2UWT - chains H and L of the 3 polymer chains in the assembly; structure by X-ray diffraction, 2.50 A resolution.

[Chain H]
Molecule: Reaction center protein H chain
Source organism: Rhodobacter sphaeroides
Reference sequence: P0C0Y7 (RCEH_RHOSH); numbering as in UniProt (aligned over 1-260)
Chain sequence (260 residues; row label = number of the first residue in the row):
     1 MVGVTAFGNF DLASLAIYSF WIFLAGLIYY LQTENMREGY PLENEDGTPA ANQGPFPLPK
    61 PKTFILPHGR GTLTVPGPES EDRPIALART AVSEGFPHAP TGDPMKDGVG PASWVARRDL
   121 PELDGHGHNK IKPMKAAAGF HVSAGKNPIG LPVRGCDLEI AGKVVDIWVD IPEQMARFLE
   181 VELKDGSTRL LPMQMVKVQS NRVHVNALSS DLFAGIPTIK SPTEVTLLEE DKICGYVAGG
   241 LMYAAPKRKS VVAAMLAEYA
Disordered / not traced: 1-10, 252-260

[Chain L]
Molecule: Reaction center protein L chain
Source organism: Rhodobacter sphaeroides
Reference sequence: P0C0Y8 (RCEL_RHOSH); residues 1-281 here = UniProt positions 1-281
Chain sequence (281 residues; row label = number of the first residue in the row):
     1 ALLSFERKYR VPGGTLVGGN LFDFWVGPFY VGFFGVATFF FAALGIILIA WSAVLQGTWN
    61 PQLISVYPPA LEYGLGGAPL AKGGLWQIIT ICATGAFVSW ALREVEICRK LGIGYHIPFA
   121 FAFAILAYLT LVLFRPVMMG AWGYAFPYGI WTHLDWVSNT GYTYGNFHYN PAHMIAISFF
   181 FTNALALALH GALVLSAANP EKGKEMRTPD HEDTFFRDLV GYSIGTLGIH RLGLLLSLSA
   241 VFFSALCMII TGTIWFDQWV DWWQWWVKLP WWANIPGGIN G
Ion coordination: bacteriochlorophyll a Mg site 1 near H153 (its only coordinating residue here); bacteriochlorophyll a Mg site 2 near H173 (its only coordinating residue here); Fe ion: H190, H230 (shared with 3 residues of chain M)
Ligand contacts:
  - bacteriochlorophyll a (BCL), molecule 1: I46, I49, Y128, L131, F146, I150, W151, H153, L154, W156, V157
  - bacteriochlorophyll a (BCL), molecule 2: F97, F121, A124, I125, A127, Y128, L131, W156, V157, S158, T160, G161, Y162, N166, F167, H168, H173, A176, I177, F180, F181, V241, S244, A245, C247, M248
  - bacteriochlorophyll a (BCL), molecule 3: V157, Y162, H168, F181
  - bacteriochlorophyll a (BCL), molecule 4: H168, H173, M174, I177, S178, F181, T182, L185
  - bacteriopheophytin a (BPH), molecule 1: T38, F41, A42, G45, I49, I89, C92, A93, A96, F97, W100, E104, I117, A120, F121, F123, A124, Y128, F146, Y148, G149, I150, H153, F180, S237, L238, V241
  - bacteriopheophytin a (BPH), molecule 2: F181, A184, L185, A188, L189, F216, L219, V220
  - heptane-1,2,3-triol (HTO): Q87, T90, I91, T94, L133, W142
  - ubiquinone-10 (U10): F29, Y30, V31, G35, W100, R103
  - ubiquinone-2 (UQ2): A186, L189, H190, L193, V194, E212, D213, F216, V220, Y222, S223, I224, G225, T226, I229, L232

[Interface between chain H and chain L]
Residue-residue contacts (73):
  G39(H) with L3(L); S4(L), hydrogen bond (backbone-backbone); F5(L)
  Y40(H) with L3(L), hydrophobic
  L42(H) with A1(L); L2(L); L3(L), hydrophobic
  E43(H) with A1(L); L2(L), hydrogen bond (backbone-backbone); S4(L)
  E45(H) with R7(L)
  A50(H) with A1(L)
  K62(H) with N199(L), hydrogen bond
  F64(H) with A198(L); M206(L), hydrophobic
  I65(H) with G203(L); K204(L); E205(L); M206(L), hydrogen bond (backbone-backbone)
  L66(H) with E205(L); M206(L), hydrophobic
  P67(H) with E205(L); M206(L)
  H68(H) with E205(L)
  E79(H) with S4(L)
  E81(H) with S4(L); F5(L); K8(L), salt bridge
  R83(H) with K8(L)
  L87(H) with R7(L); K8(L); V11(L), hydrophobic
  A88(H) with R7(L)
  R89(H) with R7(L)
  E94(H) with A1(L)
  G95(H) with F24(L); W25(L), hydrogen bond (backbone-backbone)
  F96(H) with F24(L), hydrophobic
  P97(H) with R10(L); V11(L); P12(L); D23(L); W25(L)
  H98(H) with R7(L); R10(L), hydrogen bond (backbone-backbone); V11(L); P12(L)
  V109(H) with K8(L)
  G110(H) with K8(L), hydrogen bond (backbone-backbone); Y9(L); V11(L)
  P111(H) with V11(L); K110(L); G112(L)
  S113(H) with K8(L); Y9(L)
  W114(H) with K8(L)
  V115(H) with Y9(L)
  D124(H) with D210(L)
  G125(H) with T208(L); D210(L), hydrogen bond (backbone-side chain)
  K130(H) with P209(L)
  P172(H) with D210(L)
  E173(H) with P209(L); T226(L), hydrogen bond
  M175(H) with L227(L), hydrophobic
  A238(H) with G112(L)
  M242(H) with P12(L); G13(L); G14(L); R109(L); K110(L)
  Y243(H) with V11(L)
Other interface residues (no listed pair), chain H (41 interface residues in all): I85, A99, P100
Other interface residues (no listed pair), chain L (33 interface residues in all): L111, H211, D213

[In short]
41 residues of chain H and 33 residues of chain L are in contact, with 9 hydrogen bonds and 1 salt bridge.
Polar pairs include E81(H)-K8(L), K62(H)-N199(L) and G125(H)-D210(L). Ligands of chain L: 4 copies of
bacteriochlorophyll a, bacteriopheophytin a, ubiquinone-2, heptane-1,2,3-triol and ubiquinone-10.
Chain H is Reaction center protein H chain and chain L is Reaction center protein L chain, both from
Rhodobacter sphaeroides; the structure, X-ray high resolution structure of the photosynthetic reaction center
from Rb. sphaeroides at pH 6.5 in ..., was determined by X-ray diffraction together with 2J8C, 2J8D, 2UWS,
2UWU, 2UWV, 2UWW and 7 further entries from the same study.
